1KXY - chain A; structure by X-ray diffraction, 1.79 A resolution.

== Chain A ==
Molecule: Lysozyme
From: Gallus gallus
Notes: EC 3.2.1.17
UniProt: P00698 (LYSC_CHICK); residues 1-129 here correspond to UniProt positions 19-147 (UniProt number = residue number + 18)
Chain sequence (129 residues; each row starts with the number of its first residue):
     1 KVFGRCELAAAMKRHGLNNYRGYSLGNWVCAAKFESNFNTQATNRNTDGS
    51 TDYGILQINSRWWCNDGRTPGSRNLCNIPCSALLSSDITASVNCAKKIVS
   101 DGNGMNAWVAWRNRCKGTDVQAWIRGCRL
Differences from the reference sequence: engineered mutation Asn18 (Asp36 in P00698)
UniProt features mapped onto this chain:
  - active site: Glu35, Asp52
  - binding site (substrate): Asp101
Disulfide bonds: Cys6-Cys127, Cys30-Cys115, Cys64-Cys80, Cys76-Cys94

== In short ==
From UniProt: active-site residues Glu35 and Asp52 and substrate-binding residue Asp101.
Chain A is Lysozyme (Gallus gallus); the structure, Analysis of the stabilization of hen lysozyme with the
helix dipole and charged side chains, was determined by X-ray diffraction (same publication as 1KXW, 1KXX and
1RFP).
